PDB entry 8ESY | X-ray diffraction, 1.35 A resolution | chains A and B

== Chain A ==
Protein: Protease
Source organism: Human immunodeficiency virus 1
UniProt: Q5RZ08 (Q5RZ08_9HIV1); residue numbers follow UniProt; this construct covers 1-99
Sequence (99 residues; row label = number of the first residue in the row):
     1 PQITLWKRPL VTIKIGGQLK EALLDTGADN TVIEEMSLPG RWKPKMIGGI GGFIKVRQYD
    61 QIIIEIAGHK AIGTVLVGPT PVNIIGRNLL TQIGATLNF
Unresolved in the structure: 18
Construct notes: engineered mutation K7 (Gln in Q5RZ08), N30 (Asp in Q5RZ08), I33 (Leu in Q5RZ08), I63 (Leu in Q5RZ08), A67 (Cys in Q5RZ08), A95 (Cys in Q5RZ08)
Ligand contacts: X7B ([(3AS,4R,6AR)-2,3,3A,4,5,6A-hexahydrofuro[2,3-b]furan-4-yl] N-[(2S,3R)-4-[[7,7-bis(oxidanyl)-9-oxidanylidene-8-oxa-7-boranuidabicyclo[4.3.0]nona-1,3,5-trien-3-yl]sulfonyl-(2-methylpropyl)amino]-3-oxidanyl-1-phenyl-butan-2-yl]carbamate): R8, L23, D25, G27, A28, D29, N30, V32, K45, I47, G48, G49, I50, L76, P81, V82, I84
Reported in the primary citation:
  - binding site for X7B: G48

== Chain B ==
Protein: Protease
Source organism: Human immunodeficiency virus 1
UniProt: Q5RZ08 (Q5RZ08_9HIV1); residues 101-199 here correspond to UniProt positions 1-99 (UniProt number = residue number - 100)
Sequence (99 residues; each row starts with the number of its first residue):
   101 PQITLWKRPL VTIKIGGQLK EALLDTGADN TVIEEMSLPG RWKPKMIGGI GGFIKVRQYD
   161 QIIIEIAGHK AIGTVLVGPT PVNIIGRNLL TQIGATLNF
Construct notes: engineered mutation K107 (Gln7 in Q5RZ08), N130 (Asp30 in Q5RZ08), I133 (Leu33 in Q5RZ08), I163 (Leu63 in Q5RZ08), A167 (Cys67 in Q5RZ08), A195 (Cys95 in Q5RZ08)
Ligand contacts: X7B ([(3AS,4R,6AR)-2,3,3A,4,5,6A-hexahydrofuro[2,3-b]furan-4-yl] N-[(2S,3R)-4-[[7,7-bis(oxidanyl)-9-oxidanylidene-8-oxa-7-boranuidabicyclo[4.3.0]nona-1,3,5-trien-3-yl]sulfonyl-(2-methylpropyl)amino]-3-oxidanyl-1-phenyl-butan-2-yl]carbamate): L123, D125, G127, A128, D129, N130, V132, K145, I147, G148, G149, I150, P181, V182, I184

== Chain A / chain B interface ==
Pairs across the interface (96):
  P1(A) - L197(B)
  P1(A) - N198(B)
  P1(A) - F199(B)  hydrogen bond (backbone-backbone)
  Q2(A) - T196(B)
  Q2(A) - L197(B)
  Q2(A) - N198(B)  hydrogen bond
  I3(A) - T196(B)
  I3(A) - L197(B)  hydrogen bond (backbone-backbone)
  I3(A) - F199(B)  hydrophobic
  L5(A) - T126(B)
  L5(A) - R187(B)  hydrogen bond (backbone-side chain)
  L5(A) - L190(B)  hydrophobic
  L5(A) - T191(B)
  L5(A) - A195(B)
  W6(A) - R187(B)  hydrogen bond (backbone-side chain)
  W6(A) - T191(B)
  K7(A) - R187(B)
  R8(A) - D129(B)  salt bridge
  R8(A) - R187(B)
  P9(A) - T126(B)
  P9(A) - R187(B)
  L23(A) - G127(B)
  L24(A) - T126(B)  hydrogen bond (backbone-side chain)
  L24(A) - L197(B)  hydrophobic
  D25(A) - D125(B)
  D25(A) - T126(B)
  D25(A) - G127(B)  hydrogen bond (side chain-backbone)
  T26(A) - L105(B)
  T26(A) - P109(B)
  T26(A) - L124(B)  hydrogen bond (side chain-backbone)
  T26(A) - D125(B)
  T26(A) - T126(B)  hydrogen bond (backbone-side chain)
  T26(A) - L197(B)
  G27(A) - L123(B)
  G27(A) - D125(B)  hydrogen bond (backbone-side chain)
  D29(A) - R108(B)  salt bridge
  G48(A) - I150(B)
  G49(A) - I150(B)
  G49(A) - P181(B)
  I50(A) - G149(B)
  I50(A) - I150(B)  hydrogen bond (backbone-backbone)
  I50(A) - G151(B)  hydrogen bond (backbone-backbone)
  I50(A) - G152(B)
  I50(A) - I154(B)  hydrophobic
  I50(A) - T180(B)
  I50(A) - I184(B)  hydrophobic
  G51(A) - G151(B)
  G51(A) - G152(B)
  G51(A) - I154(B)
  G52(A) - I150(B)
  G52(A) - G151(B)
  I54(A) - I150(B)
  H69(A) - F199(B)
  T80(A) - I150(B)
  P81(A) - G149(B)
  P81(A) - I150(B)
  R87(A) - L105(B)  hydrogen bond (side chain-backbone)
  R87(A) - W106(B)  hydrogen bond (side chain-backbone)
  R87(A) - K107(B)  hydrogen bond (side chain-backbone)
  R87(A) - R108(B)
  R87(A) - P109(B)
  L90(A) - L105(B)  hydrophobic
  T91(A) - L105(B)
  T91(A) - W106(B)
  Q92(A) - W106(B)
  I93(A) - F199(B)
  G94(A) - N198(B)
  G94(A) - F199(B)
  A95(A) - L105(B)
  A95(A) - N198(B)
  A95(A) - F199(B)  hydrophobic
  T96(A) - Q102(B)
  T96(A) - I103(B)
  T96(A) - T104(B)
  T96(A) - T196(B)
  T96(A) - L197(B)
  T96(A) - N198(B)  hydrogen bond (backbone-backbone)
  L97(A) - P101(B)
  L97(A) - Q102(B)
  L97(A) - I103(B)  hydrogen bond (backbone-backbone)
  L97(A) - L124(B)  hydrophobic
  L97(A) - T126(B)
  L97(A) - T196(B)
  L97(A) - L197(B)  hydrophobic
  N98(A) - P101(B)
  N98(A) - Q102(B)
  N98(A) - G194(B)
  N98(A) - A195(B)
  N98(A) - T196(B)  hydrogen bond (backbone-backbone)
  N98(A) - N198(B)  hydrogen bond
  F99(A) - P101(B)  hydrogen bond (backbone-backbone)
  F99(A) - I103(B)  hydrophobic
  F99(A) - H169(B)
  F99(A) - I193(B)
  F99(A) - G194(B)
  F99(A) - A195(B)  hydrophobic
Other interface residues (no listed pair), chain A (37 interface residues in all): T4, A67, I84
Other interface residues (no listed pair), chain B (37 interface residues in all): V132, I147, A167

== Overview ==
Chain A and chain B each contribute 37 residues to their interface; the contacts include 20 hydrogen bonds and
2 salt bridges. Polar contacts include R8(A)-D129(B), D29(A)-R108(B) and Q2(A)-N198(B). Compound X7B is bound
between chain A and chain B. The paper reports a binding site for X7B at G48(A).
Both chains are Protease (Human immunodeficiency virus 1). Entry 8ESY (D30N mutant HIV protease in complex
with benzoxaborolone analog of darunavir) was determined by X-ray diffraction (same publication as 8ESX).
